PDB entry 6HY7 | X-ray diffraction, 2.26 A resolution | chains A and B

# Chain A
Molecule: Neuronal acetylcholine receptor subunit alpha-9
Source organism: Homo sapiens
UniProt: Q9UGM1 (ACHA9_HUMAN); residues 1-212 here correspond to UniProt positions 26-237 (UniProt number = residue number + 25)
Chain sequence (218 residues; numbered 1 to 218; the number before each row is that of its first residue):
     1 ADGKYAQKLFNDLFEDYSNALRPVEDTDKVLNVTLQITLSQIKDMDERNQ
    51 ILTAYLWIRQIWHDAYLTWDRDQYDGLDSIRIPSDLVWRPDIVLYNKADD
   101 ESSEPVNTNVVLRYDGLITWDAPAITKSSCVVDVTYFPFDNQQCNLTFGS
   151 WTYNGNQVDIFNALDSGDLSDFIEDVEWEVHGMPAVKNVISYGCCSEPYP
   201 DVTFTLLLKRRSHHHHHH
Not modelled in the structure: 1, 102-103, 214-218
Construct notes: expression tag (213-218)
UniProt features mapped onto this chain:
  - binding site (Na(+)): Ser166, Asp168
  - site: Asp121 (Key residue important for potent inhibition of the CHRNA9:CHRNA10 receptor by the alpha-conotoxin RgIA (AC P0C1D0))
  - glycosylation (N-linked (GlcNAc...) asparagine): Asn32, Asn145
Disulfides: Cys194-Cys195
Covalent attachments: N-acetylglucosamine (NAG) linked to Asn32, Asn145
From the paper describing this entry:
  - contacts within the chain: Arg59-Asp121 (salt bridge)

# Chain B
Molecule: Alpha-conotoxin RgIA
UniProt: P0C1D0 (CA1A_CONRE); residues 1-13 here correspond to UniProt positions 20-32 (UniProt number = residue number + 19)
Chain sequence (13 residues; numbered 1 to 13; the number before each row is that of its first residue):
     1 GCCSDPRCRYRCR
Modified positions: Arg13 (arginineamide; AAR)
UniProt features mapped onto this chain:
  - site: Asp5 (Key residue for potent inhibition of the rat CHRNA9-CHRNA10 nAChR), Pro6 (Key residue for potent inhibition of the rat CHRNA9-CHRNA10 nAChR), Arg7 (Binds to the Pro-224 and Asp-225 of the rat nAChR CHRNA10 subunit), Arg9 (Key residue for potent inhibition of the rat CHRNA9-CHRNA10 nAChR), Arg11 (Binds to the Glu-221 of the rat nAChR CHRNA10 subunit)
Disulfides: Cys2-Cys8, Cys3-Cys12
From the paper describing this entry:
  - contacts within the chain: Asp5-Arg7 (salt bridge)

# Interface between chain A and chain B
Pairs across the interface (14; chain A residue first):
  Tyr95(A) - Arg7(B)  hydrogen bond
  Ser150(A) - Arg7(B)
  Trp151(A) - Pro6(B)
  Trp151(A) - Arg7(B)
  Thr152(A) - Arg7(B)
  Tyr153(A) - Arg7(B)
  Tyr192(A) - Gly1(B)
  Tyr192(A) - Cys2(B)
  Tyr192(A) - Asp5(B)  hydrogen bond
  Glu197(A) - Cys8(B)
  Glu197(A) - Arg11(B)  salt bridge
  Tyr199(A) - Arg7(B)
  Tyr199(A) - Cys8(B)  hydrogen bond
  Pro200(A) - Arg7(B)  hydrogen bond (backbone-side chain)
Interface features reported in the paper:
  - residue pairs: Tyr95(A)-Arg7(B) (hydrogen bond), Trp151(A)-Pro6(B) (hydrophobic contact), Tyr192(A)-Asp5(B) (hydrogen bond), Glu197(A)-Arg11(B) (salt bridge), Pro200(A)-Arg7(B) (backbone contact)

# Summary
Chain A and chain B form an interface of 9 and 7 residues respectively, with 4 hydrogen bonds and 1 salt
bridge. Polar pairs include Glu197(A)-Arg11(B), Tyr95(A)-Arg7(B) and Tyr192(A)-Asp5(B). The authors report
hydrogen bonds between Tyr95(A) and Arg7(B) and Tyr192(A) and Asp5(B); a hydrophobic contact between Trp151(A)
and Pro6(B); a salt bridge between Glu197(A) and Arg11(B). From the paper: contacts within the chain involving
Arg59(A), Asp121(A) and Asp5(B) among others.
Chain A is Neuronal acetylcholine receptor subunit alpha-9 (Homo sapiens) and chain B is Alpha-conotoxin RgIA;
the structure, Crystal structure of alpha9 nAChR extracellular domain in complex with alpha-conotoxin RgIA,
was determined by X-ray diffraction.
